Entry 3S1Q (X-ray diffraction, 3.30 A resolution); this record covers chains B and T of the 12 polymer chains in the assembly.

Chain B:
Protein: DNA-directed RNA polymerase II subunit RPB2
Source organism: Saccharomyces cerevisiae
Notes: EC 2.7.7.6
Reference sequence: P08518 (RPB2_YEAST); residues 1-1224 here = UniProt positions 1-1224
Sequence (1224 residues; row label = number of the first residue in the row):
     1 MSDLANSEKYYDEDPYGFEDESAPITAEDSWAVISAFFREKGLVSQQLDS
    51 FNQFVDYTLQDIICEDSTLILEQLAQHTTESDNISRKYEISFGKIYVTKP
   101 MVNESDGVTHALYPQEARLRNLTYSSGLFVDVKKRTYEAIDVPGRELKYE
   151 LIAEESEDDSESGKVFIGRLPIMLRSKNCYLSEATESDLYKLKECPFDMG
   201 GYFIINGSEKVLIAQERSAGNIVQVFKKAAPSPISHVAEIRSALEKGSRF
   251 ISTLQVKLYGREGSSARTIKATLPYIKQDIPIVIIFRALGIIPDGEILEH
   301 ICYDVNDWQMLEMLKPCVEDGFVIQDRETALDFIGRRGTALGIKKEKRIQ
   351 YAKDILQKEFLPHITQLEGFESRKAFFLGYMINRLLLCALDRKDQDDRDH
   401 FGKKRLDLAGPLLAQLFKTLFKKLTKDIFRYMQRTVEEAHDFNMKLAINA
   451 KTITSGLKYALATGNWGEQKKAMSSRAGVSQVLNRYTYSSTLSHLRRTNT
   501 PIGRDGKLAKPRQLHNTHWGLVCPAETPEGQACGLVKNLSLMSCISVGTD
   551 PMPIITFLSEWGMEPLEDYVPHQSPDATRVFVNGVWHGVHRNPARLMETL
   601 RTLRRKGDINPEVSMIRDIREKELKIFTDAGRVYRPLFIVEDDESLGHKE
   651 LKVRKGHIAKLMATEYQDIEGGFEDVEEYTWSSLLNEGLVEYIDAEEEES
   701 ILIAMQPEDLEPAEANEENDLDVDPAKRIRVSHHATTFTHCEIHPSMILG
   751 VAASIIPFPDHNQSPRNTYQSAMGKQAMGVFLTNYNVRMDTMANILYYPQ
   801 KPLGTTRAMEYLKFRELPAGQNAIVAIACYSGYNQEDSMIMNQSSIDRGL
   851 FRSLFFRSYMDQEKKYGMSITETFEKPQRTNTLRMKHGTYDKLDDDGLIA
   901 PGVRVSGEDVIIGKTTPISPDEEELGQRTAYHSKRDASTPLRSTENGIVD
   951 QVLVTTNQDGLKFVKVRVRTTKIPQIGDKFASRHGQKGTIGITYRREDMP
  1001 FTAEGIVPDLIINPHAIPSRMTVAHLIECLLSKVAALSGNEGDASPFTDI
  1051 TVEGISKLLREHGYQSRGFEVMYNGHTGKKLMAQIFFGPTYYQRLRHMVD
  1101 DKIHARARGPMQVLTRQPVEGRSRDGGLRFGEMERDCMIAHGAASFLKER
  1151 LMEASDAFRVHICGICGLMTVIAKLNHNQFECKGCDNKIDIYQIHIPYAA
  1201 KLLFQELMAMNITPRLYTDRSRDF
Disordered / not traced: 1-19, 71-88, 142-163, 336-344, 438-445, 503-508, 669-677, 716-721, 920-932
Ion coordination: Zn2+: Cys1163, Cys1166, Cys1182, Cys1185
Residues lining bound ligands: ATP (adenosine-5'-triphosphate): Arg766, Asp837, Lys987, Arg1020

Chain T:
Molecule: 29-nt DNA strand
Sequence (29 nucleotides; each row starts with the number of its first residue):
     1 CTACCGATAAGCAGACGATCCTCTCGATG
Disordered / not traced: 1-15, 29

Interface between chain B and chain T:
Contacting residue pairs (18):
  Tyr459(B) - DT28(T)  phosphate contact
  Thr463(B) - DA27(T)  phosphate contact
  Thr791(B) - DG26(T)  hydrogen bond to the phosphate
  Met792(B) - DT24(T)  phosphate contact
  Met792(B) - DC25(T)  phosphate contact
  Arg857(B) - DT24(T)  phosphate contact
  Arg857(B) - DC25(T)  salt bridge to the phosphate
  Arg942(B) - DT24(T)  phosphate contact
  Arg942(B) - DC25(T)  salt bridge to the phosphate
  Gly1121(B) - DC23(T)  phosphate contact
  Arg1122(B) - DC23(T)  hydrogen bond to the phosphate
  Arg1122(B) - DT24(T)  phosphate contact
  Ser1123(B) - DT24(T)  hydrogen bond to the phosphate
  Leu1128(B) - DT22(T)  phosphate contact
  Arg1129(B) - DC21(T)  salt bridge to the phosphate
  Arg1129(B) - DT22(T)  hydrogen bond to the phosphate
  Gly1131(B) - DC21(T)  phosphate contact
  Met1133(B) - DC20(T)  sugar contact
Also at the interface, not in a pair above, chain B (16 interface residues in all): Ala462, Gln469, Glu1134
Also at the interface, not in a pair above, chain T (10 interface residues in all): DT19

Overview:
Chain B and chain T form an interface of 16 and 10 residues respectively, with 4 hydrogen bonds and 3 salt
bridges. Polar contacts include Thr791(B)-DG26(T), Arg1122(B)-DC23(T) and Ser1123(B)-DT24(T). Bound to chain
B: ATP. Cys1163(B), Cys1166(B), Cys1182(B) and Cys1185(B) coordinate Zn2+.
Chain B is DNA-directed RNA polymerase II subunit RPB2 (Saccharomyces cerevisiae) and chain T is a 29-nt DNA
strand; the structure, RNA Polymerase II Initiation Complex with a 5-nt 3'-deoxy RNA soaked with ATP, was
determined by X-ray diffraction (same publication as 3RZD, 3RZO, 3S14, 3S15, 3S16, 3S17 and 5 further
entries).
